3M3Y - chains B and J of the 13 polymer chains in the assembly; structure by X-ray diffraction, 3.18 A resolution.

Chain B:
Molecule: DNA-directed RNA polymerase II subunit RPB2
Organism: Saccharomyces cerevisiae
Notes: EC 2.7.7.6
UniProt: P08518 (RPB2_YEAST); residues 1-1224 here = UniProt positions 1-1224
Sequence (1224 residues; each row starts with the number of its first residue):
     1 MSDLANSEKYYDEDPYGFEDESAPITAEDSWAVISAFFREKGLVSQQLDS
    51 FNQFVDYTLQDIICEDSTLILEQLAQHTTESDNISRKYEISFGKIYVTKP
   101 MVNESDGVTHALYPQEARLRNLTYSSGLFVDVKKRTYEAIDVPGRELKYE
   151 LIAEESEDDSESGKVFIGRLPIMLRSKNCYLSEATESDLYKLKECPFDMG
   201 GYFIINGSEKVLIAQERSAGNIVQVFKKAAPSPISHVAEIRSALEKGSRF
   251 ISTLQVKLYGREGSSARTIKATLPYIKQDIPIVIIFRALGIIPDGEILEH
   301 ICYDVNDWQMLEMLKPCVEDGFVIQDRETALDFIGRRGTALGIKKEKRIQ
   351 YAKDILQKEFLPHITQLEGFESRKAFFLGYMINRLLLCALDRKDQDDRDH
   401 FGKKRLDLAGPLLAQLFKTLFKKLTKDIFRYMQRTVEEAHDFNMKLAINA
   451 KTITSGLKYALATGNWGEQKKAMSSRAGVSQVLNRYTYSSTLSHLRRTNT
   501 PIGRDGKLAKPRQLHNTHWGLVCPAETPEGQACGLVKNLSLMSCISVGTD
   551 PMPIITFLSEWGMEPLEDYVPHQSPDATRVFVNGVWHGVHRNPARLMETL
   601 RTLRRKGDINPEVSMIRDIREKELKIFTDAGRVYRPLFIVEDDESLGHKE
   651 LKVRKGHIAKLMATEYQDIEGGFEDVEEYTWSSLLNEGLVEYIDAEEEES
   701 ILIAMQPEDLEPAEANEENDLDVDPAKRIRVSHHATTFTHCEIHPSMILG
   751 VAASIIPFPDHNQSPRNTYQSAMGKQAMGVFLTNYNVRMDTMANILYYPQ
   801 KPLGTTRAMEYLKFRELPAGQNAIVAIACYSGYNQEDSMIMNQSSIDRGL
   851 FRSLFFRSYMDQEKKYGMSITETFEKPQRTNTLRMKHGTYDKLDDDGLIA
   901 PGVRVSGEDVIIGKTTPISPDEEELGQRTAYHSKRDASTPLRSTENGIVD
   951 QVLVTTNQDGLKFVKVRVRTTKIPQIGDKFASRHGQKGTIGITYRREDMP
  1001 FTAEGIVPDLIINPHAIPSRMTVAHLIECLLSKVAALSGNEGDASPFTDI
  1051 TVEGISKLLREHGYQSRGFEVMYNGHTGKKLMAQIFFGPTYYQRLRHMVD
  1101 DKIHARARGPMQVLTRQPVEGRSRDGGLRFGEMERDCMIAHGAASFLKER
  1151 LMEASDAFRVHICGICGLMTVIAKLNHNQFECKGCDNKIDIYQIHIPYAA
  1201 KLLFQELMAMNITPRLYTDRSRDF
Not modelled in the structure: 1-19, 71-89, 135-163, 336-344, 438-445, 503-508, 669-677, 716-721, 920-932
Ion coordination: Zn2+: Cys-1163, Cys-1166, Cys-1182, Cys-1185

Chain J:
Molecule: DNA-directed RNA polymerases I, II, and III subunit RPABC5
Organism: Saccharomyces cerevisiae
UniProt: P22139 (RPAB5_YEAST); numbering as in UniProt (aligned over 1-70)
Sequence (70 residues; row label = number of the first residue in the row):
     1 MIVPVRCFSCGKVVGDKWESYLNLLQEDELDEGTALSRLGLKRYCCRRMI
    51 LTHVDLIEKFLRYNPLEKRD
Not modelled in the structure: 66-70
Ion coordination: Zn2+: Cys-7, Cys-10, Cys-45, Cys-46
Curated features (UniProtKB/Swiss-Prot):
  - binding site (Zn(2+)): Cys-7, Cys-10, Cys-45, Cys-46
  - cross-link: Lys-59 (Glycyl lysine isopeptide (Lys-Gly) (interchain with G-Cter in ubiquitin))

Chain B / chain J interface:
Contacting residue pairs (60):
  Glu-186(B) / Arg-62(J)  salt bridge
  Tyr-190(B) / Lys-59(J)
  Tyr-190(B) / Arg-62(J)
  Tyr-190(B) / Tyr-63(J)
  Cys-195(B) / Tyr-63(J)
  Phe-197(B) / Lys-59(J)
  Val-780(B) / Leu-56(J)  hydrophobic
  Thr-783(B) / Lys-59(J)
  Thr-783(B) / Phe-60(J)
  Thr-783(B) / Tyr-63(J)
  Asn-784(B) / Tyr-63(J)  hydrogen bond (backbone-side chain)
  Tyr-785(B) / Met-1(J)
  Tyr-785(B) / Phe-60(J)  hydrophobic
  Tyr-797(B) / Met-1(J)
  Tyr-798(B) / Met-1(J)
  Tyr-798(B) / Ile-2(J)
  Tyr-798(B) / Pro-4(J)  hydrophobic
  Pro-799(B) / Leu-56(J)  hydrophobic
  Gln-800(B) / Thr-52(J)
  Lys-801(B) / Leu-51(J)  hydrogen bond (side chain-backbone)
  Lys-801(B) / Thr-52(J)  hydrogen bond (backbone-backbone)
  Lys-801(B) / Val-54(J)
  Leu-803(B) / Thr-52(J)
  Arg-815(B) / Val-54(J)
  Glu-816(B) / Leu-56(J)
  Asn-822(B) / Arg-48(J)  hydrogen bond (backbone-side chain)
  Asn-822(B) / Thr-52(J)
  Ala-823(B) / Arg-48(J)
  Ile-824(B) / Cys-45(J)  hydrophobic
  Ile-824(B) / Arg-48(J)
  Asn-842(B) / Ser-9(J)
  Ser-845(B) / Phe-8(J)
  Ser-845(B) / Ser-9(J)
  Arg-848(B) / Arg-6(J)
  Arg-848(B) / Cys-7(J)
  Arg-848(B) / Phe-8(J)  hydrogen bond (side chain-backbone)
  Arg-848(B) / Ser-9(J)  hydrogen bond (side chain-backbone)
  Arg-848(B) / Gly-11(J)
  Gly-849(B) / Phe-8(J)
  Leu-850(B) / Phe-8(J)
  Arg-996(B) / Ser-9(J)
  Arg-996(B) / Cys-10(J)  hydrogen bond (side chain-backbone)
  Glu-1004(B) / Arg-43(J)
  Ile-1006(B) / Arg-43(J)
  Ile-1006(B) / Cys-45(J)  hydrophobic
  Val-1007(B) / Ser-9(J)
  Asp-1009(B) / Ser-9(J)  hydrogen bond (side chain-backbone)
  Asp-1009(B) / Arg-48(J)  salt bridge
  Lys-1033(B) / Tyr-44(J)
  Ala-1035(B) / Leu-51(J)
  Ala-1036(B) / Arg-47(J)
  Leu-1037(B) / Tyr-44(J)  hydrophobic
  Leu-1037(B) / Arg-47(J)  hydrogen bond (backbone-side chain)
  Ser-1038(B) / Gly-33(J)
  Gly-1039(B) / Glu-32(J)
  Gly-1039(B) / Leu-51(J)
  Asn-1040(B) / Leu-51(J)
  Tyr-1064(B) / Tyr-44(J)
  Glu-1070(B) / Tyr-44(J)  hydrogen bond
  Phe-1087(B) / Tyr-44(J)
Interface residues without a listed pair, chain B (50 interface residues in all): Ser-187, Lys-193, Glu-194, Pro-196, Ile-795, Leu-796, Pro-802, Pro-818, Gln-821, Leu-854, Pro-1089
Interface residues without a listed pair, chain J (27 interface residues in all): Val-3, Met-49, Pro-65

In short:
50 residues of chain B face 27 of chain J across their interface; the contacts include 10 hydrogen bonds and 2
salt bridges. Among the polar pairs are Glu-186(B)/Arg-62(J), Asp-1009(B)/Arg-48(J) and Asn-784(B)/Tyr-63(J).
From UniProt: 4 Zn2+-binding residues on chain J.
Here chain B is DNA-directed RNA polymerase II subunit RPB2 and chain J is DNA-directed RNA polymerases I, II,
and III subunit RPABC5, both from Saccharomyces cerevisiae. Entry 3M3Y (RNA polymerase II elongation complex
C) was determined by X-ray diffraction (same publication as 3M4O).
